7KUI - chains G and I of the 12 polymer chains in the assembly; structure by electron microscopy, 3.40 A resolution.

# Chain G
Protein: Integrase
Organism: Rous sarcoma virus (strain Schmidt-Ruppin A)
Notes: EC 2.7.7.-, 3.1.-.-
Reference sequence: P03354 (POL_RSVP); residues 1-278 here correspond to UniProt positions 1281-1558 (UniProt number = residue number + 1280)
Sequence (278 residues; numbered 1 to 278; the number before each row is that of its first residue):
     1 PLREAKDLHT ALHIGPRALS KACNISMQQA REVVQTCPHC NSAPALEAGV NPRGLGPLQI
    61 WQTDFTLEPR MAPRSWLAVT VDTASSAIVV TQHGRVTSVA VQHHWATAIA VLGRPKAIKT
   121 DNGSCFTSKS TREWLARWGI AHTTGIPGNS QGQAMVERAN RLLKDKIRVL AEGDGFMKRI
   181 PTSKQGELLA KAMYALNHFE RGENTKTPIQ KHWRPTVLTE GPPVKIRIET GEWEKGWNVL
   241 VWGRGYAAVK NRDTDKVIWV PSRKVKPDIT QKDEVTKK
Not modelled in the structure: 1-220, 270-278
Sequence notes: conflict Lys166 (Arg1446 in P03354)
UniProt features mapped onto this chain:
  - DNA-binding region: Pro222 to Thr270 (Integrase-type)
  - region: Asp268 to Lys278 (Involved in homooctamerization)
  - binding site (Zn(2+)): His9, His13, Cys37, Cys40
  - binding site (Mg(2+)): Asp64, Asp121, Glu157
Reported in the primary citation:
  - mutagenesis - R263A: abolished binding to octameric CSC
  - mutagenesis - R263K: decreased binding to octameric CSC
  - mutagenesis - S262R: decreased binding to octameric CSC intasomes
  - mutagenesis - S262P: abolished expression

# Chain I
Molecule: 18-nt DNA strand
Sequence (18 nucleotides; row label = number of the first residue in the row):
     1 AATGTTGTCT TATGCAAT

# Chain G / chain I interface
Residue-residue contacts - 7 pairs, chain G then chain I:
  Arg244(G) with DT3(I), base contact
  Gly245(G) with DT3(I), sugar contact
  Tyr246(G) with DA2(I), phosphate contact; DT3(I), phosphate contact
  Trp259(G) with DA1(I), sugar contact; DA2(I), phosphate contact
  Arg263(G) with DG4(I), salt bridge to the phosphate

# In short
5 residues of chain G face 4 of chain I across their interface, with 1 salt bridge. Its one salt-bridged
contact is Arg263(G)-DG4(I). The paper reports that R263A of chain G abolishes binding to octameric CSC; R263K
of chain G reduces binding to octameric CSC; 4 substitutions were tested in all.
Here chain G is Integrase (Rous sarcoma virus (strain Schmidt-Ruppin A)) and chain I is an 18-nt DNA strand.
Entry 7KUI (Cryo-EM structure of Rous sarcoma virus cleaved synaptic complex (CSC) with HIV-1 integrase strand
transfer inhibitor ...) was determined by electron microscopy, deposited together with 7JN3 and 7KU7.
